PDB entry 8ZYW | electron microscopy, 3.43 A resolution | chains E and F of the 7 polymer chains in the assembly

# Chain E (and F)
Protein: Chemotaxis protein PomA
Source organism: Vibrio alginolyticus
Notes: chain F of this document is another copy of the same molecule, construct and numbering; everything in this record applies to it too
UniProt: O06873 (POMA_VIBAL); residue numbers follow UniProt; this construct covers 1-253
Chain sequence (253 residues; numbered 1 to 253; the number before each row is that of its first residue):
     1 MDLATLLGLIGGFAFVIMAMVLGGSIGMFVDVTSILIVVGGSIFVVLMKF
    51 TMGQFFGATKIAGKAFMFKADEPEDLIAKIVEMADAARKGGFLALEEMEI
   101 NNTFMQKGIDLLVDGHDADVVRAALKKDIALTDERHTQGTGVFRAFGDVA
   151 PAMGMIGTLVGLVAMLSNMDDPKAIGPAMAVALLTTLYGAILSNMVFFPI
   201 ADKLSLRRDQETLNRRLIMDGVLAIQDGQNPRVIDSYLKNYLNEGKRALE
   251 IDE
Disordered / not traced: 1-25, 88-99, 251-253 (chain F: 1-2, 24-30, 88-99, 252-253)
From the paper describing this entry:
  - specificity-determining residues: Met165, Met179 (by similarity / conservation)

# Interface between chain E and chain F
Contacting residue pairs (29):
  Phe66(E) - Met48(F)  hydrophobic
  Met179(E) - Leu166(F)  hydrophobic
  Leu183(E) - Leu159(F)  hydrophobic
  Leu183(E) - Leu162(F)
  Leu183(E) - Val163(F)  hydrophobic
  Leu183(E) - Leu166(F)  hydrophobic
  Thr186(E) - Leu159(F)
  Ala190(E) - Ile156(F)
  Ile191(E) - Ile156(F)  hydrophobic
  Asn194(E) - Val45(F)
  Asn194(E) - Ala152(F)
  Met195(E) - Met153(F)  hydrophobic
  Pro199(E) - Met48(F)  hydrophobic
  Asp202(E) - Lys49(F)  salt bridge
  Lys203(E) - Met48(F)
  Leu206(E) - Met48(F)
  Leu206(E) - Lys49(F)
  Asn240(E) - Lys127(F)
  Gly245(E) - Glu134(F)
  Gly245(E) - Gln138(F)  hydrogen bond (backbone-side chain)
  Lys246(E) - Lys49(F)
  Lys246(E) - Phe50(F)
  Lys246(E) - Gln54(F)  hydrogen bond (backbone-side chain)
  Lys246(E) - Gln138(F)
  Arg247(E) - Gln54(F)
  Ala248(E) - Arg135(F)
  Leu249(E) - Gln54(F)
  Glu250(E) - Leu131(F)
  Glu250(E) - Arg135(F)
Also at the interface, not in a pair above, chain E (21 interface residues in all): Leu187, Asn243
Also at the interface, not in a pair above, chain F (20 interface residues in all): Phe44, Gly53, Val160

# In short
Chain E and chain F form an interface of 21 and 20 residues respectively; the contacts include 2 hydrogen
bonds and 1 salt bridge. Polar contacts include Asp202(E)-Lys49(F), Gly245(E)-Gln138(F) and
Lys246(E)-Gln54(F). The paper reports specificity determinants Met165(E) and Met179(E).
Both chains are Chemotaxis protein PomA (Vibrio alginolyticus). Entry 8ZYW (Bacterial flagellar sodium-driven
stator PomA5PomB2 with 100 mM KCl) was determined by electron microscopy (same publication as 8ZYV, 8ZYZ, 8ZZ0
and 9IJM).
